2WII - chains B and C of the 3 polymer chains in the assembly; structure by X-ray diffraction, 2.70 A resolution.

== Chain B ==
Molecule: Complement C3B alpha' chain
Organism: Homo sapiens
Reference sequence: P01024 (CO3_HUMAN); residues 727-1641 here correspond to UniProt positions 749-1663 (UniProt number = residue number + 22)
Chain sequence (915 residues; row label = number of the first residue in the row):
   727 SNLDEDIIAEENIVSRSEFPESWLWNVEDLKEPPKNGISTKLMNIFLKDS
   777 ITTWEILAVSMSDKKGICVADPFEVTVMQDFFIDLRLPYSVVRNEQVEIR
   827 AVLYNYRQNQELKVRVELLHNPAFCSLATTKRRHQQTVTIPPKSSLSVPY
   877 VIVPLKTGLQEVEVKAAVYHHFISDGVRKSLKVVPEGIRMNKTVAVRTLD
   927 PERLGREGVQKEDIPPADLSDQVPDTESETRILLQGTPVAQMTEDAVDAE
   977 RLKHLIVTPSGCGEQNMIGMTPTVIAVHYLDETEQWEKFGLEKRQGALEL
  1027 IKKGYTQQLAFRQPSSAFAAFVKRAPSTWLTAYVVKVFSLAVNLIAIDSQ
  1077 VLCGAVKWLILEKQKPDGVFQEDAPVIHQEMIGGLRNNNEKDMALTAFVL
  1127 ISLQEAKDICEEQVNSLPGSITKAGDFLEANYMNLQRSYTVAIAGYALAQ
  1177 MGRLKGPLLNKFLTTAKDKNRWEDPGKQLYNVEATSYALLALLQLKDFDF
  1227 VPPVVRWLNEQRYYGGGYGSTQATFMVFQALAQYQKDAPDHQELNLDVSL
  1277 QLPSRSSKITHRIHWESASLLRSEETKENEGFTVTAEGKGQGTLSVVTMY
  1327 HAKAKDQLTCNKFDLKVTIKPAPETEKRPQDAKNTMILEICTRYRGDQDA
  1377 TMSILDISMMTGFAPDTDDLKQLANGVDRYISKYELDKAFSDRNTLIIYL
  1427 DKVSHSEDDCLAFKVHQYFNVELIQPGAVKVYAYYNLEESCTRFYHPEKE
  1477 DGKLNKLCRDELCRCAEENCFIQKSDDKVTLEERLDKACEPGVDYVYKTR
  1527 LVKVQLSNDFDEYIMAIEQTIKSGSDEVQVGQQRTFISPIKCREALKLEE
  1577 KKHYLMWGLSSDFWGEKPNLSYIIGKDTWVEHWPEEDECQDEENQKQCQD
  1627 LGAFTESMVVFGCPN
Not modelled in the structure: 727-729, 1350-1358, 1477-1483
Disulfide bonds: Cys851-Cys1491, Cys1079-Cys1136, Cys1336-Cys1467, Cys1484-Cys1489, Cys1496-Cys1568, Cys1515-Cys1639, Cys1615-Cys1624
Glycans and other covalent adducts: N-acetylglucosamine (NAG) linked to Asn917
Swiss-Prot annotation at these positions:
  - region: Glu1612 to Phe1637 (Interaction with CFP/properdin)
  - site: Arg932, Glu933 (Cleavage), Arg1281, Ser1282 (Cleavage), Arg1298, Ser1299 (Cleavage), Asn1641 (Coordinates Mg(2+) for interaction with Complement factor B Bb fragment (CFB))
  - modified residue (Phosphoserine): Ser946, Ser1299, Ser1551
  - glycosylation (N-linked (GlcNAc...) asparagine): Asn917, Asn1595
  - cross-link: Cys988 to Gln991 (Isoglutamyl cysteine thioester (Cys-Gln))
From the paper describing this entry:
  - disease-associated variants - A1072V, Q1139K: decreased binding to FH (citing earlier work)
  - disease-associated variants - A1072V, Q1139K: decreased binding to MCP (citing earlier work)

== Chain C ==
Molecule: Complement factor H
Organism: Homo sapiens
Reference sequence: P08603 (CFAH_HUMAN); residues 0-246 here correspond to UniProt positions 18-264 (UniProt number = residue number + 18)
Chain sequence (277 residues; row label = number of the first residue in the row; numbers below 1 keep their minus sign (Ala-4 is residue -4)):
    -4 AAQPAEDCNELPPRRNTEILTGSWSDQTYPEGTQAIYKCRPGYRSLGNII
    46 MVCRKGEWVALNPLRKCQKRPCGHPGDTPFGTFTLTGGNVFEYGVKAVYT
    96 CNEGYQLLGEINYRECDTDGWTNDIPICEVVKCLPVTAPENGKIVSSAME
   146 PDREYHFGQAVRFVCNSGYKIEGDEEMHCSDDGFWSKEKPKCVEISCKSP
   196 DVINGSPISQKIIYKENERFQYKCNMGYEYSERGDAVCTESGWRPLPSCE
   246 EARGGPEQKLISEEDLNSAVDHHHHHH
Not modelled in the structure: -4 to 2, 248-272
Sequence notes: variant Ile44 (Val62 in P08603)
Disulfide bonds: Cys3-Cys48, Cys34-Cys62, Cys67-Cys111, Cys96-Cys123, Cys128-Cys174, Cys160-Cys187, Cys192-Cys233, Cys219-Cys244
Swiss-Prot annotation at these positions:
  - glycosylation: Asn199 (N-linked (GlcNAc...) (complex) asparagine)
From the paper describing this entry:
  - disease-associated variants - R60G, P240L: decreased binding to C3b (proposed by the authors, not directly observed)
  - contacts within the chain: Arg109-Trp116 (hydrophobic contact), Lys206-Glu213 (salt bridge)
  - disease-associated variants - K206DEL: decreased binding to C3b (citing earlier work)
  - disease-associated variants - R109L: decreased stability (proposed by the authors, not directly observed)
  - conformationally variable residues (order/disorder transition): Ile139 to Glu145

== How chain B and chain C interact ==
Pairs across the interface (41):
  Asp732(B) with Leu41(C); Arg60(C), salt bridge
  Ile733(B) with Leu41(C), hydrogen bond (backbone-backbone)
  Ile734(B) with Arg39(C); Ser40(C)
  Glu737(B) with Arg65(C), hydrogen bond (backbone-side chain); Asp114(C)
  Asn738(B) with Arg39(C), hydrogen bond (backbone-side chain); Arg65(C)
  Val740(B) with Pro66(C); Gly68(C)
  Glu744(B) with His69(C); Gly71(C)
  Asn752(B) with Thr77(C)
  Phe772(B) with Leu80(C), hydrophobic; Asn84(C); Phe86(C), hydrophobic
  Lys774(B) with His69(C); Asp72(C), salt bridge
  His896(B) with Leu41(C)
  His897(B) with Leu41(C)
  Phe898(B) with Arg39(C); Ser40(C); Leu41(C), hydrophobic
  Ser900(B) with Arg39(C), hydrogen bond
  Val1068(B) with Arg214(C); Arg228(C)
  Asn1069(B) with Arg214(C), hydrogen bond; Arg228(C), hydrogen bond (backbone-side chain)
  Ala1072(B) with Glu227(C)
  Ser1075(B) with Gln216(C), hydrogen bond
  Gln1076(B) with Ile203(C)
  Asp1134(B) with Arg214(C)
  Ile1135(B) with Arg214(C); Gln216(C)
  Glu1138(B) with Ser204(C); Gln205(C), hydrogen bond (side chain-backbone); Lys206(C)
  Thr1286(B) with Glu145(C)
  Ser1293(B) with Met144(C)
  Arg1298(B) with Met144(C)
Interface residues without a listed pair, chain B (34 interface residues in all): Ile739, Leu773, Asp775, Leu1070, Ile1071, Gln1139, His1287, Arg1288, Leu1296
Interface residues without a listed pair, chain C (34 interface residues in all): Tyr38, Gln63, Cys67, Phe78, Pro146, Asn212, Tyr225, Gly229, Asp230
From the paper, about this interface:
  - pairs named by the authors: Asp732(B)-Arg60(C) (salt bridge), Ala1072(B)-Tyr225(C), Glu1138(B)-Lys206(C) (hydrogen bond)
  - interface residues, chain B: Gln1139(B)
  - interface residues, chain C: Ile139(C)

== Overview ==
Chain B and chain C each contribute 34 residues to their interface, with 8 hydrogen bonds and 2 salt bridges.
Polar pairs include Asp732(B)-Arg60(C), Lys774(B)-Asp72(C) and Glu737(B)-Arg65(C). The paper describes a salt
bridge between Asp732(B) and Arg60(C); a contact between Ala1072(B) and Tyr225(C); a hydrogen bond between
Glu1138(B) and Lys206(C). The paper reports that R60G, P240L and K206DEL of chain C reduce binding to C3b;
interface residues Gln1139(B) and Ile139(C); 6 substitutions were tested in all.
Here chain B is Complement C3B alpha' chain and chain C is Complement factor H, both from Homo sapiens. Entry
2WII (Complement C3b in complex with factor H domains 1-4) was determined by X-ray diffraction.
